6JC9 - chains A and B; structure by X-ray diffraction, 2.35 A resolution.

Chain A (and B):
Protein: CrmG
From: Actinoalloteichus sp. WH1-2216-6
Notes: chain B of this document is another copy of the same molecule, construct and numbering; everything in this record applies to it too
UniProt: H8Y6N2 (H8Y6N2_9PSEU); numbering as in UniProt (aligned over 1-523)
Sequence (523 residues; row label = number of the first residue in the row):
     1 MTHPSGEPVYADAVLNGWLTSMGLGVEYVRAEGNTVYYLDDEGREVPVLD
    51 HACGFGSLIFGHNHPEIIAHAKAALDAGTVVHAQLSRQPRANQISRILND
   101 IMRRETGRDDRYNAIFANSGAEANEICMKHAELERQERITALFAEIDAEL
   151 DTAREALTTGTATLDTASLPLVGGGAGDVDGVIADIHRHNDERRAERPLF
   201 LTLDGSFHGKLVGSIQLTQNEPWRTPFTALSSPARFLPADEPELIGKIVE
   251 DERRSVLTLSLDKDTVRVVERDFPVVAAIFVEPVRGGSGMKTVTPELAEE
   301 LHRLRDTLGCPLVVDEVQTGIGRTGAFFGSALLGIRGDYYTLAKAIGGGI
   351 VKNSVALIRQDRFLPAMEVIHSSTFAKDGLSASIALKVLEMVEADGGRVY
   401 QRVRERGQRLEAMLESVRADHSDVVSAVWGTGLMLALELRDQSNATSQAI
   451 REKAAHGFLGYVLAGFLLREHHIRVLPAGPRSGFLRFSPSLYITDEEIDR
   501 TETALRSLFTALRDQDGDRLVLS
Not modelled in the structure: 1-5, 173-177, 523
Glycans and other covalent adducts: pyridoxal phosphate (PLP) linked to K344
Ligand contacts:
  - pyridoxal phosphate (PLP), molecule 1: S119, G120, A121, N124, F207, H208, G209, E282, D315, V317, Q318
  - pyridoxal phosphate (PLP), molecule 2: S373, T374, F375
What the authors report for this chain:
  - binding site for pyridoxal phosphate: V317, K344
  - binding site for glutamine: F55, F207, S372, R486
  - catalytic residues: K344 (citing earlier work)
  - mutagenesis - W223A: increased catalytic activity on PLP conversion to PMP

How chain A and chain B interact:
Contacting residue pairs - 189 pairs, chain A then chain B:
  P8(A) with R111(B)
  V9(A) with N92(B); R111(B); Q360(B), hydrogen bond (backbone-side chain)
  Y10(A) with N92(B), hydrogen bond (backbone-side chain); S95(B), hydrogen bond (backbone-side chain); R96(B); N99(B); R111(B); Y112(B); N113(B); A114(B), hydrogen bond (backbone-backbone)
  A11(A) with N92(B), hydrogen bond (backbone-side chain); N113(B); A114(B)
  D12(A) with Q88(B); A91(B); E368(B), hydrogen bond (backbone-side chain); K377(B), salt bridge
  A13(A) with E368(B), hydrogen bond (backbone-side chain)
  V14(A) with P365(B), hydrophobic; E368(B), hydrogen bond (backbone-side chain)
  L15(A) with E368(B), hydrogen bond (backbone-side chain); K377(B)
  L19(A) with L85(B); S86(B)
  T20(A) with R87(B), hydrogen bond
  G25(A) with R87(B), hydrogen bond (backbone-side chain)
  V26(A) with S86(B); R87(B), hydrogen bond (backbone-backbone)
  E27(A) with R87(B); P89(B)
  Y28(A) with V80(B); S86(B)
  V29(A) with V80(B)
  R30(A) with A77(B); G78(B); V80(B)
  A31(A) with G78(B), hydrogen bond (backbone-backbone)
  G54(A) with H82(B); Q84(B); T374(B)
  F55(A) with Q84(B)
  S57(A) with H82(B); T374(B)
  H62(A) with H82(B)
  N63(A) with G78(B), hydrogen bond (side chain-backbone); T79(B), hydrogen bond (side chain-backbone)
  I68(A) with L75(B), hydrophobic
  K72(A) with D76(B), salt bridge
  L75(A) with I68(B), hydrophobic
  D76(A) with K72(B), salt bridge
  A77(A) with R30(B)
  G78(A) with R30(B); A31(B), hydrogen bond (backbone-backbone); N63(B), hydrogen bond (backbone-side chain)
  T79(A) with N63(B), hydrogen bond (backbone-side chain)
  V80(A) with Y28(B); V29(B); R30(B)
  V81(A) with G349(B); I350(B)
  H82(A) with G54(B); S57(B); L58(B); H62(B); G349(B)
  A83(A) with R474(B)
  Q84(A) with G54(B); F55(B); R474(B), hydrogen bond (backbone-side chain); L476(B)
  L85(A) with L19(B)
  S86(A) with L19(B); V26(B); Y28(B)
  R87(A) with N16(B); T20(B), hydrogen bond; G25(B), hydrogen bond (side chain-backbone); V26(B), hydrogen bond (backbone-backbone); E27(B)
  P89(A) with E27(B)
  A91(A) with D12(B)
  N92(A) with V9(B); Y10(B), hydrogen bond (side chain-backbone); A11(B), hydrogen bond (side chain-backbone)
  S95(A) with Y10(B), hydrogen bond (side chain-backbone)
  R96(A) with Y10(B)
  N99(A) with Y10(B)
  R111(A) with P8(B); Y10(B)
  Y112(A) with Y10(B)
  N113(A) with Y10(B); A11(B)
  A114(A) with Y10(B), hydrogen bond (backbone-backbone); A11(B)
  A117(A) with K352(B)
  N118(A) with K352(B), hydrogen bond; F375(B)
  S119(A) with E122(B), hydrogen bond
  E122(A) with S119(B), hydrogen bond; E122(B); L211(B)
  E125(A) with L211(B); V212(B), hydrogen bond (side chain-backbone)
  K129(A) with K210(B), hydrogen bond (side chain-backbone); F227(B)
  E132(A) with P226(B); A229(B)
  L133(A) with P226(B), hydrophobic
  R135(A) with A229(B)
  Q136(A) with P226(B)
  E196(A) with A229(B)
  R197(A) with A229(B)
  P198(A) with A229(B); L230(B), hydrophobic
  F200(A) with L230(B), hydrophobic
  K210(A) with K129(B), hydrogen bond (backbone-side chain); I370(B), hydrogen bond (side chain-backbone); H371(B); S372(B), hydrogen bond
  L211(A) with E122(B); E125(B); L211(B), hydrophobic
  V212(A) with E125(B), hydrogen bond (backbone-side chain); G213(B); S231(B)
  G213(A) with V212(B)
  P222(A) with I370(B)
  W223(A) with V369(B); I370(B)
  P226(A) with E132(B); L133(B), hydrophobic; Q136(B)
  F227(A) with K129(B); I370(B), hydrophobic
  A229(A) with E132(B); R135(B); R197(B); P198(B); S232(B)
  L230(A) with P198(B), hydrophobic; F200(B), hydrophobic; S231(B), hydrogen bond (backbone-side chain); S232(B), hydrogen bond (backbone-backbone)
  S231(A) with V212(B); L230(B), hydrogen bond (side chain-backbone)
  S232(A) with A229(B); L230(B), hydrogen bond (side chain-backbone)
  K344(A) with T374(B), hydrogen bond; F375(B)
  G349(A) with V81(B); H82(B)
  I350(A) with V81(B); L380(B)
  K352(A) with A117(B); N118(B), hydrogen bond; K352(B), hydrogen bond (backbone-side chain); F375(B), hydrogen bond (side chain-backbone); D378(B), salt bridge; S381(B)
  N353(A) with F375(B)
  Q360(A) with V9(B), hydrogen bond (side chain-backbone)
  P365(A) with V14(B), hydrophobic
  E368(A) with D12(B); A13(B), hydrogen bond (side chain-backbone); V14(B), hydrogen bond (side chain-backbone); L15(B), hydrogen bond (side chain-backbone)
  V369(A) with W223(B)
  I370(A) with K210(B), hydrogen bond (backbone-side chain); P222(B); W223(B); F227(B), hydrophobic
  S372(A) with K210(B), hydrogen bond
  T374(A) with G54(B); S57(B); K344(B), hydrogen bond
  F375(A) with N118(B); K344(B); K352(B), hydrogen bond (backbone-side chain); N353(B)
  K377(A) with D12(B), salt bridge; L15(B)
  D378(A) with K352(B), salt bridge
  L380(A) with I350(B)
  S381(A) with K352(B)
  R474(A) with A83(B); Q84(B), hydrogen bond (side chain-backbone)
  L476(A) with Q84(B)
Interface residues without a listed pair, chain A (104 interface residues in all): N16, L24, V36, L58, A71, Q88, M128, A195, A343, V351, H371, Y461
Interface residues without a listed pair, chain B (104 interface residues in all): L24, V36, A71, M128, E196, A343, V351, A376, Y461

In short:
Chain A and chain B each contribute 104 residues to their interface; the contacts include 52 hydrogen bonds
and 6 salt bridges. Polar pairs include D12(A)-K377(B), K72(A)-D76(B) and K352(A)-D378(B). Chain A binds
pyridoxal phosphate. The paper reports the catalytic residue K344(A); W223A of chain A increases catalytic
activity on PLP conversion to PMP.
Both chains are CrmG (Actinoalloteichus sp. WH1-2216-6). Entry 6JC9 (Crystal structure of aminotransferase
CrmG from Actinoalloteichus sp. WH1-2216-6 in complex with amino donor L-Gln) was determined by X-ray
diffraction (same publication as 6JC7, 6JC8, 6JCA and 6JCB).
